PDB entry 7L1S | electron microscopy, 3.60 A resolution | chains D and G of the 7 polymer chains in the assembly

[Chain D]
Name: ATP synthase subunit beta
Source organism: Bacillus sp. (strain PS3)
Notes: EC 7.1.2.2
Reference sequence: A0A0M4U1P9 (A0A0M4U1P9_BACP3); numbering as in UniProt (aligned over 1-473)
Chain sequence (484 residues; each row starts with the number of its first residue; numbers below 1 keep their minus sign (Met-10 is residue -10)):
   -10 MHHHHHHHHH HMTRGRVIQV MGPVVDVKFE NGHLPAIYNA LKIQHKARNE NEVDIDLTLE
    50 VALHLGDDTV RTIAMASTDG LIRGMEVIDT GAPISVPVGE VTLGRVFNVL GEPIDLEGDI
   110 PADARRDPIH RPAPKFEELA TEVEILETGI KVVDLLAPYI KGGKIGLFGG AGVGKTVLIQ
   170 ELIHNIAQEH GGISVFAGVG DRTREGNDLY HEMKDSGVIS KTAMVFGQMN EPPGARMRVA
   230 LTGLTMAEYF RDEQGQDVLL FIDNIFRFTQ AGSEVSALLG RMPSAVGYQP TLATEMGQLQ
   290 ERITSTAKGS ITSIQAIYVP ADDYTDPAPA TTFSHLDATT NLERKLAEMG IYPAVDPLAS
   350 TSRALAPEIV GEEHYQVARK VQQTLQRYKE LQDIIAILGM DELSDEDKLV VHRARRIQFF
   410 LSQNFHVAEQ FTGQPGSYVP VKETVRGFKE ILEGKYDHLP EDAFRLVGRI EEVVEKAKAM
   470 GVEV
Not modelled in the structure: -10 to 1, 472-473
Construct notes: expression tag (-10 to 0); conflict Asp190 (Glu in A0A0M4U1P9)
Metal / ion sites: Mg2+: Thr165 (together with ATP)
Ligand contacts: ATP (adenosine-5'-triphosphate): Gly159, Ala160, Gly161, Val162, Gly163, Lys164, Thr165, Val166, Arg191, Asn253, Tyr307, Tyr341, Phe414, Ala417, Phe420, Thr421

[Chain G]
Name: ATP synthase gamma chain
Source organism: Bacillus sp. (strain PS3)
Reference sequence: A0A0M4TPJ7 (A0A0M4TPJ7_BACP3); residues 4-288 here correspond to UniProt positions 1-285 (UniProt number = residue number - 3)
Chain sequence (285 residues; each row starts with the number of its first residue):
     4 MASLRDIKTR INATKKTSQI TKAMEMVSTS KLNRAEQNAK SFVPYMEKIQ EVVANVALGA
    64 GGASHPMLVS RPVKKTGYLV ITSDRGLAGA YNSNVLRLVY QTIQKRHACP DEYAIIVIGR
   124 VGLSFFRKRN MPVILDITRL PDQPSFADIK EIARKTVGLF ADGTFDELYM YYNHYVSAIQ
   184 QEVTERKLLP LTDLAENKQR TVYEFEPSQE ECLDVLLPQY AESLIYGALL DAKASEHAAR
   244 MTAMKNATDN ANELIRTLTL SYNRARQAAI TQEITEIVAG ANALQ
Not modelled in the structure: 4-5, 288
Construct notes: conflict Cys112 (Ser109 in A0A0M4TPJ7), Cys215 (Ile212 in A0A0M4TPJ7)

[Interface between chain D and chain G]
Residue-residue contacts - 15 pairs, chain D then chain G:
  Arg270(D) - Leu287(G)
  Met271(D) - Ala284(G)
  Met271(D) - Leu287(G)
  Pro272(D) - Ile280(G)
  Pro272(D) - Gly283(G)
  Pro272(D) - Ala284(G)
  Ser273(D) - Ile280(G)
  Ala274(D) - Glu276(G)
  Ala274(D) - Ile280(G)
  Val275(D) - Glu276(G)
  Asp382(D) - Ala16(G)
  Asp382(D) - Lys19(G)
  Ile383(D) - Thr20(G)
  Ile383(D) - Ile23(G)  hydrophobic
  Leu387(D) - Thr20(G)
Also at the interface, not in a pair above, chain D (11 interface residues in all): Ala266, Glu391
Also at the interface, not in a pair above, chain G (10 interface residues in all): Leu90

[In short]
11 residues of chain D face 10 of chain G across their interface. Ligands of chain D: ATP.
Chain D is ATP synthase subunit beta and chain G is ATP synthase gamma chain, both from Bacillus sp. (strain
PS3); the structure, PS3 F1-ATPase Pi-bound Dwell, was determined by electron microscopy (same publication as
7L1Q and 7L1R).
